6PMJ - chains C and 1 of the 9 polymer chains in the assembly; structure by electron microscopy, 3.91 A resolution.

[Chain C]
Name: DNA-directed RNA polymerase subunit beta
Organism: Escherichia coli O45:K1 (strain S88 / ExPEC)
Notes: EC 2.7.7.6
UniProt: B7MIX3 (RPOB_ECO45); numbering as in UniProt (aligned over 1-1342)
Chain sequence (1342 residues; numbered 1 to 1342; the number before each row is that of its first residue):
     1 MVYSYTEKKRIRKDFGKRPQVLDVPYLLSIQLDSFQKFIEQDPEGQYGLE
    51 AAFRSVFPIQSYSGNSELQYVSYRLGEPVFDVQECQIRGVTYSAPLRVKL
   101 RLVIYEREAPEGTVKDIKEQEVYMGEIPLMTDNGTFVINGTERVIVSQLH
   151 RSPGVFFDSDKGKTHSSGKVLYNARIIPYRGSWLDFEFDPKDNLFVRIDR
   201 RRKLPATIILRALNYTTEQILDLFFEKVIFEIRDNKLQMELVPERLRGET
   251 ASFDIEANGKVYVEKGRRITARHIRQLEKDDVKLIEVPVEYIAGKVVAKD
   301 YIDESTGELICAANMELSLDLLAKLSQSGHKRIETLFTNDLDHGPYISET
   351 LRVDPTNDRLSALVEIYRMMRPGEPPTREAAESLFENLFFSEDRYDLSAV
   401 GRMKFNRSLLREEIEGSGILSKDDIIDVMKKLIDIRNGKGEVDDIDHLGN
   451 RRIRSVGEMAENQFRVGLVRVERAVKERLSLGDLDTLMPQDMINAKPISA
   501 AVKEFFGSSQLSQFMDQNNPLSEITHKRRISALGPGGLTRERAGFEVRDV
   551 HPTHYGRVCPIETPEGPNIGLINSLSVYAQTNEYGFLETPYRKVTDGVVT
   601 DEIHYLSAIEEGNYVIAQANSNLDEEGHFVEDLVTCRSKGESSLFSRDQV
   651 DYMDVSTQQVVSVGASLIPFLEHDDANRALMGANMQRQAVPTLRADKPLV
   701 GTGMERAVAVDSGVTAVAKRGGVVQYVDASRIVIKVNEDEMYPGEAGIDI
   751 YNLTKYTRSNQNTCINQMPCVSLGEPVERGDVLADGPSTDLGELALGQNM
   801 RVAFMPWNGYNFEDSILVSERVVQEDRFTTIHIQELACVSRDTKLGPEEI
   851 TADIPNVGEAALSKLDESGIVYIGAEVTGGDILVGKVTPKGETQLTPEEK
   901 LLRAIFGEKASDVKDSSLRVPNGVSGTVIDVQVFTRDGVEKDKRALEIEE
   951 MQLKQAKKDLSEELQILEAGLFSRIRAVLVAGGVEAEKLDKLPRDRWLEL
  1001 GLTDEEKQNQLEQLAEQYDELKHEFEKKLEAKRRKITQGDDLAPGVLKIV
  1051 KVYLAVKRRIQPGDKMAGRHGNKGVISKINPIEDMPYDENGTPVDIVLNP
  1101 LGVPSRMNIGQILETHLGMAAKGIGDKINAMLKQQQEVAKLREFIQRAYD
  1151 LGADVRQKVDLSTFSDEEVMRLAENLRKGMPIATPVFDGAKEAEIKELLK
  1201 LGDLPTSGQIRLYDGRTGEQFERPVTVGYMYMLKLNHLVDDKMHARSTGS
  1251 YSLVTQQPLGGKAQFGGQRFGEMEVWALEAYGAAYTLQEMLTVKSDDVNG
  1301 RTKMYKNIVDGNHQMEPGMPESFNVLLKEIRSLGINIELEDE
Unresolved in the structure: 1-2
Swiss-Prot annotation at these positions:
  - modified residue (N6-acetyllysine): Lys-1022, Lys-1200

[Chain 1]
Molecule: Synthetic nontemplate strand DNA
Sequence (54 nucleotides; numbered 35 to 88; the number before each row is that of its first residue):
    35 AGCAATAAAGTTTCCTTCCTCCTTGCCGATAACGAGATCAACTTGTTTGC
    85 GGCG

[Interface between chain C and chain 1]
Contacting residue pairs (18; chain C residue first):
  Tyr-62(C) / DC67(1)  hydrogen bond to the phosphate
  Tyr-62(C) / DG68(1)  hydrogen bond to the phosphate
  Arg-175(C) / DT77(1)  hydrogen bond to the base
  Trp-183(C) / DC76(1)  base contact
  Trp-183(C) / DT77(1)  base contact
  Asp-185(C) / DT77(1)  base contact
  Arg-200(C) / DA75(1)  hydrogen bond to the base
  Arg-200(C) / DC76(1)  hydrogen bond to the base
  Arg-371(C) / DA71(1)  hydrogen bond to the base
  Glu-374(C) / DA69(1)  sugar contact
  Glu-374(C) / DA71(1)  hydrogen bond to the base
  Pro-375(C) / DA69(1)  base contact
  Arg-394(C) / DT72(1)  base contact
  Arg-394(C) / DC73(1)  base contact
  Arg-473(C) / DC73(1)  salt bridge to the phosphate
  Glu-541(C) / DT78(1)  base contact
  Arg-542(C) / DT77(1)  salt bridge to the phosphate
  Arg-542(C) / DT78(1)  salt bridge to the phosphate
Also at the interface, not in a pair above, chain C (16 interface residues in all): Arg-180, Asp-199, Arg-470, Gly-537
Also at the interface, not in a pair above, chain 1 (11 interface residues in all): DG70

[In short]
Chain C and chain 1 form an interface of 16 and 11 residues respectively, with 7 hydrogen bonds and 3 salt
bridges. Polar pairs include Arg-175(C)/DT77(1), Arg-200(C)/DA75(1) and Arg-200(C)/DC76(1).
Chain C is DNA-directed RNA polymerase subunit beta (Escherichia coli O45:K1 (strain S88 / ExPEC)) and chain 1
is Synthetic nontemplate strand DNA; the structure, Sigm28-transcription initiation complex with specific
promoter at the state 2, was determined by electron microscopy (same publication as 6PMI).
